7ZO4 - chain A; structure by X-ray diffraction, 1.43 A resolution.

# Chain A
Name: Metallo-beta-lactamase L1
From: Stenotrophomonas maltophilia
Notes: EC 3.5.2.6
Reference sequence: P52700 (BLA1_STEMA); residues 1-269 here correspond to UniProt positions 22-290 (UniProt number = residue number + 21)
Amino-acid sequence (271 residues; row label = number of the first residue in the row; numbers below 1 keep their minus sign (Gly-1 is residue -1)):
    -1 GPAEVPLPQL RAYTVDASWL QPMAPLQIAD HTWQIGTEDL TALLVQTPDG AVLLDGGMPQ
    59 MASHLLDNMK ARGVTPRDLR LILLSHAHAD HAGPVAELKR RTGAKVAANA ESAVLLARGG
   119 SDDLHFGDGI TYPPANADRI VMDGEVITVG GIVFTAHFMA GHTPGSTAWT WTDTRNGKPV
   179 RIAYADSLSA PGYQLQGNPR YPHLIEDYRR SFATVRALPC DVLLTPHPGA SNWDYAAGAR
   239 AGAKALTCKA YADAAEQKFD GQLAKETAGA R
Unresolved in the structure: -1 to 1, 268-269
Differences from the reference sequence: expression tag (-1 to 0)
Cystine bridges: Cys218-Cys246
Ion coordination: Zn2+ site 1: His84, His86, His160; Zn2+ site 2: Asp88, His89, His225 (together with hydrolysed panipenem); Na+ near Asp120 (its only coordinating residue here)
Residues lining bound ligands: hydrolysed panipenem (JOI; (2R,4S)-2-[(2S,3R)-1,3-bis(oxidanyl)-1-oxidanylidene-butan-2-yl]-4-[(3S)-1-ethanimidoylpyrrolidin-3-yl]sulfanyl-3,4-dihydro-2H-pyrrole-5-carboxylic acid): Tyr11, Trp17, His84, His86, Asp88, His89, Phe124, Ile128, His160, Ser185, Ser187, Pro189, His225, Gly227, Ala228
Swiss-Prot annotation at these positions:
  - binding site (Zn(2+)): His84, His86, Asp88, His89, His160, His225
  - binding site (substrate): Asp184

# In short
Ligands of chain A: hydrolysed panipenem. His84, His86 and His160 coordinate Zn2+ site 1. Asp88, His89 and
His225 form the Zn2+ site 2. UniProt lists 6 Zn2+-binding residues and substrate-binding residue Asp184.
Chain A is Metallo-beta-lactamase L1 (Stenotrophomonas maltophilia); the structure, L1 metallo-beta-lactamase
in complex with hydrolysed panipenem, was determined by X-ray diffraction, deposited together with 7ZO2, 7ZO3,
7ZO5, 7ZO6 and 7ZO7.
